Entry 2QJP (X-ray diffraction, 2.60 A resolution); this record covers chains D and F of the 6 polymer chains in the assembly.

# Chain D
Molecule: Cytochrome b
Organism: Rhodobacter sphaeroides
UniProtKB: Q02761 (CYB_RHOSH); numbering as in UniProt (aligned over 3-430)
Chain sequence (428 residues; each row starts with the number of its first residue):
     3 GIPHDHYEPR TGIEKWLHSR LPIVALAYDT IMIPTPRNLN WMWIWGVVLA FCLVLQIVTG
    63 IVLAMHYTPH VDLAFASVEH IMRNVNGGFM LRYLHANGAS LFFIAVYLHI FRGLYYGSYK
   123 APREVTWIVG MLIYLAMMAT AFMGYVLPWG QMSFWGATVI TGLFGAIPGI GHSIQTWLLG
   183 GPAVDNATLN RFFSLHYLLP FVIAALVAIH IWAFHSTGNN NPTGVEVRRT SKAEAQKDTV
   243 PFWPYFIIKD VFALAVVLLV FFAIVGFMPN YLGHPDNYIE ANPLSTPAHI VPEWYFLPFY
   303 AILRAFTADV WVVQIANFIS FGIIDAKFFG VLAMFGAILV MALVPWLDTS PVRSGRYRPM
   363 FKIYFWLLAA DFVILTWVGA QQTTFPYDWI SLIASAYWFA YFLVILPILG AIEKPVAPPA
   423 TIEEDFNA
Curated features (UniProtKB/Swiss-Prot):
  - binding site (heme b): H97, H111, H198, H212

# Chain F
Molecule: Ubiquinol-cytochrome c reductase iron-sulfur subunit
Organism: Rhodobacter sphaeroides
Notes: EC 1.10.2.2
UniProtKB: Q02762 (UCRI_RHOSH); residues 9-187 here = UniProt positions 9-187
Chain sequence (179 residues; numbered 9 to 187; the number before each row is that of its first residue):
     9 GTRRDFLYYA TAGAGAVATG AAVWPLINQM NPSADVQALA SIFVDVSSVE PGVQLTVKFL
    69 GKPIFIRRRT EADIELGRSV QLGQLVDTNA RNANIDAGAE ATDQNRTLDE AGEWLVMWGV
   129 CTHLGCVPIG GVSGDFGGWF CPCHGSHYDS AGRIRKGPAP ENLPIPLAKF IDETTIQLG
Disulfides: C134-C151
Curated features (UniProtKB/Swiss-Prot):
  - binding site ([2Fe-2S] cluster): C129, H131, C149, H152

# How chain D and chain F interact
Contacting residue pairs (17):
  V64(D) with L34(F), hydrophobic; Q37(F)
  M67(D) with Q37(F); M38(F), hydrophobic
  H68(D) with Q37(F), hydrogen bond
  H82(D) with S41(F); D43(F)
  N86(D) with S41(F); A42(F), hydrogen bond (backbone-backbone); D43(F)
  V87(D) with Q37(F); S41(F)
  N88(D) with N36(F), hydrogen bond (side chain-backbone); Q37(F); N39(F), hydrogen bond (side chain-backbone); P40(F)
  L93(D) with Q37(F)
Interface residues without a listed pair, chain D (10 interface residues in all): V60, R85

# Overview
10 residues of chain D and 9 residues of chain F are in contact; the contacts include 4 hydrogen bonds. Polar
contacts include H68(D)-Q37(F), N88(D)-N36(F) and N88(D)-N39(F). From UniProt: 4 heme b-binding residues on
chain D; 4 [2Fe-2S] cluster-binding residues on chain F.
Chain D is Cytochrome b and chain F is Ubiquinol-cytochrome c reductase iron-sulfur subunit, both from
Rhodobacter sphaeroides; the structure, Crystal structure of wild type rhodobacter sphaeroides with
stigmatellin and antimycin inhibited, was determined by X-ray diffraction, deposited together with 2QJK and
2QJY.
